PDB entry 5JJ1 | X-ray diffraction, 3.30 A resolution | chains F and G of the 12 polymer chains in the assembly

Chain F (and G):
Name: Portal protein
Organism: Enterobacteria phage P22
Notes: chain G of this document is another copy of the same molecule, construct and numbering; everything in this record applies to it too
Reference sequence: P26744 (PORTL_BPP22); residues 1-602 here = UniProt positions 1-602
Chain sequence (610 residues; row label = number of the first residue in the row):
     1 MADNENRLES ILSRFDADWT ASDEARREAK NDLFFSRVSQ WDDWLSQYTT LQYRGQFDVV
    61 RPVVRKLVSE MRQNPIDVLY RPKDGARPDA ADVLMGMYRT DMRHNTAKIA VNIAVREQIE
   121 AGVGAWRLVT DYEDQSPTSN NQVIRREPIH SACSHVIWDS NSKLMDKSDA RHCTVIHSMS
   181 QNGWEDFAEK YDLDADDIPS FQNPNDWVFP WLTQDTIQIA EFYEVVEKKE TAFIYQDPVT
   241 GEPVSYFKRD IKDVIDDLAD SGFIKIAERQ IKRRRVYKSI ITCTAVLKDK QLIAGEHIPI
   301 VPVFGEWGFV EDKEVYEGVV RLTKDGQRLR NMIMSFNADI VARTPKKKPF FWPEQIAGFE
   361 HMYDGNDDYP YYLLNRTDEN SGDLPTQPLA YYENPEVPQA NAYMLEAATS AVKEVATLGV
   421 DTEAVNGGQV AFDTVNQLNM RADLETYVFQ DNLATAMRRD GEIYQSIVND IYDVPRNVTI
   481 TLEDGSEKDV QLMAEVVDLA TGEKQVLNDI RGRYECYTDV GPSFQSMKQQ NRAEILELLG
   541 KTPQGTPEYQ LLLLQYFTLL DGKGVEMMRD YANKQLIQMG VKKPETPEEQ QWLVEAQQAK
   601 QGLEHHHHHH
Not modelled in the structure: 1-8, 594-610
Differences from the reference sequence: expression tag (603-610)
Curated features (UniProtKB/Swiss-Prot):
  - mutagenesis: Val-64 (V64A/T/M: Overpackaging), Val-303 (V303A/T/M/Y: Overpackaging)

Interface between chain F and chain G:
Contacting residue pairs (117; chain F residue first):
  Arg-14(F) with Asn-182(G)
  Arg-27(F) with Trp-211(G)
  Trp-44(F) with Tyr-53(G)
  Tyr-80(F) with Lys-563(G), hydrogen bond
  Arg-81(F) with Arg-103(G)
  Pro-82(F) with Lys-563(G)
  Lys-83(F) with Asp-561(G); Lys-563(G)
  Asp-84(F) with Asp-561(G)
  Ala-86(F) with Lys-563(G), hydrogen bond (backbone-side chain)
  Arg-87(F) with Lys-563(G)
  Ser-160(F) with Asn-182(G), hydrogen bond (backbone-side chain)
  Lys-163(F) with Arg-127(G); His-150(G); Met-179(G)
  Leu-164(F) with Ile-109(G), hydrophobic; Glu-147(G)
  Asp-166(F) with Glu-147(G)
  Asp-169(F) with Glu-185(G); Asp-186(G)
  Glu-230(F) with Asp-186(G); Glu-189(G)
  Thr-231(F) with Asp-134(G)
  Lys-248(F) with Ala-188(G); Glu-189(G); Lys-190(G); Tyr-191(G), hydrogen bond (side chain-backbone)
  Arg-249(F) with Glu-189(G); Lys-190(G); Gln-291(G)
  Asp-250(F) with Tyr-132(G)
  Ile-251(F) with Tyr-132(G), hydrophobic
  Asp-253(F) with Ile-293(G)
  Val-254(F) with Lys-290(G); Ile-293(G), hydrophobic
  Val-310(F) with Ser-151(G)
  Glu-311(F) with Trp-211(G), hydrogen bond
  Asp-312(F) with Trp-211(G); Thr-213(G), hydrogen bond
  Lys-313(F) with Trp-41(G)
  Arg-321(F) with Arg-61(G)
  Asp-325(F) with Met-334(G)
  Leu-329(F) with Asn-337(G)
  Pro-345(F) with Asn-366(G), hydrogen bond (backbone-side chain); Tyr-371(G), hydrophobic
  Lys-346(F) with Asn-366(G); Tyr-369(G), hydrogen bond
  Lys-348(F) with Asn-366(G); Tyr-369(G); Tyr-371(G)
  Phe-350(F) with Tyr-371(G), hydrophobic; Tyr-372(G); Leu-374(G), hydrophobic
  Ile-356(F) with Tyr-372(G), hydrophobic
  Ala-357(F) with Tyr-372(G)
  Glu-379(F) with Thr-377(G)
  Ser-381(F) with Arg-376(G)
  Thr-386(F) with Arg-376(G), hydrogen bond
  Tyr-391(F) with Leu-389(G)
  Tyr-392(F) with Phe-351(G), hydrogen bond (side chain-backbone); Leu-374(G); Tyr-391(G), hydrogen bond (backbone-side chain)
  Glu-393(F) with Tyr-391(G)
  Glu-396(F) with Glu-393(G); Asn-394(G)
  Val-397(F) with Pro-395(G)
  Tyr-403(F) with Leu-405(G)
  Ala-411(F) with Arg-330(G)
  Glu-414(F) with Val-59(G); Pro-62(G)
  Thr-417(F) with Lys-66(G)
  Leu-418(F) with Arg-65(G)
  Gln-429(F) with Arg-72(G)
  Val-430(F) with Arg-116(G)
  Ala-431(F) with Arg-72(G); Arg-116(G)
  Phe-432(F) with Arg-65(G)
  Leu-438(F) with Ile-109(G), hydrophobic
  Arg-441(F) with Thr-106(G)
  Asp-509(F) with Asp-134(G); Gln-135(G); Ser-136(G); Pro-137(G)
  Tyr-514(F) with His-104(G), hydrogen bond (backbone-side chain)
  Glu-515(F) with His-104(G)
  Tyr-517(F) with His-104(G)
  Val-520(F) with Lys-108(G)
  Ser-526(F) with Leu-559(G)
  Lys-528(F) with Gly-564(G); Val-565(G)
  Gln-530(F) with Leu-559(G)
  Asn-531(F) with Tyr-556(G), hydrogen bond (backbone-side chain); Thr-558(G); Leu-559(G)
  Leu-536(F) with Ile-535(G), hydrophobic
  Glu-537(F) with Leu-539(G)
  Leu-539(F) with Leu-539(G)
  Gly-540(F) with Leu-539(G)
  Lys-541(F) with Glu-534(G); Leu-539(G); Tyr-556(G)
  Pro-543(F) with Leu-552(G), hydrophobic; Tyr-556(G)
  Gln-544(F) with Gln-544(G), hydrogen bond; Tyr-549(G); Leu-552(G)
  Gly-545(F) with Tyr-549(G)
  Pro-547(F) with Leu-553(G), hydrophobic; Gln-555(G)
  Leu-551(F) with Gln-555(G); Phe-557(G), hydrophobic
  Gln-555(F) with Gly-564(G), hydrogen bond (side chain-backbone); Val-565(G); Met-567(G)
  Gln-578(F) with Gln-575(G), hydrogen bond (backbone-side chain)
  Met-579(F) with Gln-575(G)
  Gly-580(F) with Gln-575(G)
Interface residues without a listed pair, chain F (96 interface residues in all): Thr-20, Arg-26, Pro-88, Asn-161, Ala-170, Lys-324, Phe-336, Gly-358, Ala-390, Met-404, Val-415, Thr-434, Val-435, Asp-519, Glu-534, Leu-538, Thr-546, Gln-550
Interface residues without a listed pair, chain G (90 interface residues in all): Gln-56, Val-68, Ser-69, Asn-112, Val-129, Asp-131, Gln-181, Asp-192, Leu-212, Ile-333, Val-341, Lys-347, Asp-364, Pro-370, Gln-387, Ala-390, Phe-524, Gly-540, Tyr-571

In short:
96 residues of chain F face 90 of chain G across their interface, with 16 hydrogen bonds. Polar pairs include
Tyr-80(F)/Lys-563(G), Ala-86(F)/Lys-563(G) and Ser-160(F)/Asn-182(G). From UniProt: 2 mutagenesis sites on
chain F.
Chain F and chain G are both Portal protein (Enterobacteria phage P22); the structure, Structure of the
Immature Procapsid Conformation of P22 Portal Protein, was determined by X-ray diffraction, deposited together
with 5JJ3.
